Entry 5AHJ (X-ray diffraction, 2.80 A resolution); this record covers chains J and X of the 28 polymer chains in the assembly.

# Chain J (and X)
Molecule: Proteasome subunit beta type-4
Source organism: Saccharomyces cerevisiae
Notes: EC 3.4.25.1; chain X of this document is another copy of the same molecule, construct and numbering; everything in this record applies to it too
UniProt: P22141 (PSB4_YEAST); residue numbers follow UniProt; this construct covers 1-198
Sequence (198 residues; numbered 1 to 198; the number before each row is that of its first residue):
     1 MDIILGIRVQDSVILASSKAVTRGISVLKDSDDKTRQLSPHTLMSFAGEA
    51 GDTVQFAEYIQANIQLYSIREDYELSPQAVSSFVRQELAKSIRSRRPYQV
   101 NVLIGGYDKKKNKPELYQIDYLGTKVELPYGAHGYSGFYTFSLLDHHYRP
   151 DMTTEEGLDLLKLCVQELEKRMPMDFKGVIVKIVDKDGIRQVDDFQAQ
Unresolved in the structure: 196-198
UniProt features mapped onto this chain:
  - modified residue: M1 (N-acetylmethionine), S76 (Phosphoserine)

# Interface between chain J and chain X
Pairs across the interface - 39 pairs, chain J then chain X:
  T22(J) with P173(X)
  G24(J) with P173(X)
  I25(J) with Y135(X), hydrophobic; Y139(X), hydrogen bond (backbone-side chain); R171(X); P173(X), hydrophobic
  S26(J) with Y139(X), hydrogen bond; R171(X)
  V27(J) with K170(X); R171(X), hydrogen bond (backbone-backbone); M172(X); P173(X), hydrophobic
  L28(J) with R171(X)
  D30(J) with K170(X), salt bridge
  Y135(J) with I25(X), hydrophobic
  Y139(J) with I25(X), hydrogen bond (side chain-backbone); S26(X), hydrogen bond
  E169(J) with K177(X), hydrogen bond (backbone-side chain)
  K170(J) with V27(X); K177(X), hydrogen bond (backbone-side chain)
  R171(J) with I25(X); S26(X); V27(X), hydrogen bond (backbone-backbone); L28(X)
  M172(J) with V27(X)
  P173(J) with T22(X); G24(X); I25(X), hydrophobic; V27(X), hydrophobic; M174(X); D175(X), hydrogen bond (backbone-backbone)
  M174(J) with P173(X); M174(X), hydrophobic; D175(X)
  D175(J) with P173(X), hydrogen bond (backbone-backbone); M174(X); D175(X)
  K177(J) with E169(X), hydrogen bond (side chain-backbone); K170(X), hydrogen bond (side chain-backbone)
Interface residues without a listed pair, chain J (18 interface residues in all): F138
Interface residues without a listed pair, chain X (18 interface residues in all): D30, F138

# Overview
The chain J/chain X interface involves 18 residues from each chain, with 12 hydrogen bonds and 1 salt bridge.
Among the polar pairs are D30(J)-K170(X), I25(J)-Y139(X) and S26(J)-Y139(X).
Chain J and chain X are both Proteasome subunit beta type-4 (Saccharomyces cerevisiae); the structure, Yeast
20S proteasome in complex with Macyranone A, was determined by X-ray diffraction.
